Entry 8OVG (electron microscopy, 8.47 A resolution (very low resolution: no residue pairs are listed; an interface is given only as per-side residue counts)); this record covers chains D and E of the 6 polymer chains in the assembly.

Chain D (and E):
Protein: Lon protease homolog, mitochondrial
From: Homo sapiens
Notes: EC 3.4.21.53; engineered mutation(s): Y186pCMF; chain E of this document is another copy of the same molecule, construct and numbering; everything in this record applies to it too
UniProtKB: P36776 (LONM_HUMAN); residue numbers follow UniProt; this construct covers 115-959
Amino-acid sequence (869 residues; numbered 91 to 959; the number before each row is that of its first residue):
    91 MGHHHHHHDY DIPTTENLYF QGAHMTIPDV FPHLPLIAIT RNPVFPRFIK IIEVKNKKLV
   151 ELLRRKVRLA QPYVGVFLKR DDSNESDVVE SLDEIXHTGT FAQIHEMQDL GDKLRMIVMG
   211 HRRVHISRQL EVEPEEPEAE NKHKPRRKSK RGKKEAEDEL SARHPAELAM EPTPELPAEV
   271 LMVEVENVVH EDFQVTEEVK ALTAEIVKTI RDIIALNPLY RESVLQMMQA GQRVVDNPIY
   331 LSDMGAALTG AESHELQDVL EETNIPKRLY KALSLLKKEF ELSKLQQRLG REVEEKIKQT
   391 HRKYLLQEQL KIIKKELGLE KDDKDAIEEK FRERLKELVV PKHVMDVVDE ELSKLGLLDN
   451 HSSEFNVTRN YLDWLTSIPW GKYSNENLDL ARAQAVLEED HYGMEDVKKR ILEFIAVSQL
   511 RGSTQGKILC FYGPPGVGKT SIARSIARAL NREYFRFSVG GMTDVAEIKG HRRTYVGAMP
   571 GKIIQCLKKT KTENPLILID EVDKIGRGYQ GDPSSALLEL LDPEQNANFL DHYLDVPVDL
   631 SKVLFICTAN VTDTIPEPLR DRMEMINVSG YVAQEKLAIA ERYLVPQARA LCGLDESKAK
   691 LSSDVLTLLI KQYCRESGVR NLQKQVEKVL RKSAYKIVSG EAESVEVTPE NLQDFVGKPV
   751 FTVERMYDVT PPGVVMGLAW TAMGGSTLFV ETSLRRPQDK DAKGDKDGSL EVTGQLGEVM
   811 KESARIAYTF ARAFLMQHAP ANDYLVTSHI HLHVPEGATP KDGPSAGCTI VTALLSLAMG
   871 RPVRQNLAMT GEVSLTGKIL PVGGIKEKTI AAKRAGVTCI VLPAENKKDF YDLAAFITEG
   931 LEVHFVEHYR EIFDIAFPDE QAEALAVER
Not modelled in the structure: 91-122, 222-271, 950-959
Modified positions: 1PA (4-(carboxymethyl)-L-phenylalanine) at position 186
Construct notes: initiating methionine (91); expression tag (92-114); conflict 1PA_186 (Tyr in P36776)
Curated features (UniProtKB/Swiss-Prot):
  - active site: Ser855, Lys898
  - binding site (ATP): Gly523 to Thr530
  - natural variant: Glu476 (E476A: In CODASS), Ser631 (S631Y: In CODASS), Ala670 (A670V: In CODASS), Arg672 (R672C: In CODASS), Pro676 (P676S: In CODASS), Arg679 (R679H: In CODASS), Arg721 (R721G: In CODASS), Ala724 (A724V: In CODASS), Pro749 (P749S: In CODASS), Gly767 (G767E: In CODASS), Ile927 (deletion: In CODASS)
  - mutagenesis: Lys529 (K529R: Abolishes ATPase activity, and presumably ATP-driven protein unfolding, but does not block access to the proteolytic active site or prevent a substrate from binding to it), Trp770 (W770A: Has low basal, but normal stimulated ATPase activity, and retains peptidase activity; W770P: Has normal basal, but low stimulated ATPase activity, and abolishes peptidase activity), Ser855 (S855A: Lacks both ATPase and protease activity, but retains DNA binding activity), Thr880 (T880V: Enhances the basal, but not the stimulated ATPase activity), Gly893 (G893A: Has low basal, but normal stimulated ATPase activity, and retains peptidase activity; G893P: Has normal basal, but low stimulated ATPase activity, and abolishes peptidase activity), Gly894 (G894A/S: Enhances the basal, but not the stimulated ATPase activity, and retains peptidase activity; G894P: Enhances the basal, but not the stimulated ATPase activity, and abolishes peptidase activity)
Reported in the primary citation:
  - catalytic residues: Ser855, Lys898 (citing earlier work)
  - post-translational modification sites: Ser173, Ser181, Tyr394 (citing earlier work)

Chain D / chain E interface:
At this resolution (8 A) residue pairs are not listed: 4 residues of chain D and 6 of chain E lie at the interface.

Summary:
4 residues of chain D face 6 of chain E across their interface. Curated annotation (UniProt) lists active-site
residues Ser855(D) and Lys898(D), 8 ATP-binding residues and 6 mutagenesis sites on chain D. The paper reports
catalytic residues Ser855(D) and Lys898(D); modification sites Ser173(D), Ser181(D) and Tyr394(D).
Chain D and chain E are both Lon protease homolog, mitochondrial (Homo sapiens); the structure, Human
Mitochondrial Lon Y186E Mutant ADP Bound, was determined by electron microscopy together with 8OVF, 8OKA, 8OM7
and 8OJL from the same study.
